PDB entry 5KFH | X-ray diffraction, 1.72 A resolution | chains A and T of the 3 polymer chains in the assembly

# Chain A
Protein: DNA polymerase eta
Organism: Homo sapiens
Notes: EC 2.7.7.7
UniProt: Q9Y253 (POLH_HUMAN); residues 1-432 here = UniProt positions 1-432
Chain sequence (435 residues; each row starts with the number of its first residue; numbers below 1 keep their minus sign (Gly-2 is residue -2)):
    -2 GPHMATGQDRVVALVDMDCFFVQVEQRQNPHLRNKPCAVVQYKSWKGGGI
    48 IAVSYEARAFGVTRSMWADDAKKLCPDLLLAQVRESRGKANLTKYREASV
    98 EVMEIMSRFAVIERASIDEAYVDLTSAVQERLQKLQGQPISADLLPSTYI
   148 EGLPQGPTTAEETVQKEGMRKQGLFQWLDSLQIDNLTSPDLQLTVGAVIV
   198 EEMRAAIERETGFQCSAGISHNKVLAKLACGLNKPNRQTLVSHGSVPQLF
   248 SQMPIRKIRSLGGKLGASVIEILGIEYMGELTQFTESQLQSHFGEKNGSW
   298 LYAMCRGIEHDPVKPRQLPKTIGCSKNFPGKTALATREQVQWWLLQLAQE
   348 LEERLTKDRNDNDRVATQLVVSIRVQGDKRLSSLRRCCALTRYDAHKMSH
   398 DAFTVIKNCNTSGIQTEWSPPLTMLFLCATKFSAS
Not modelled in the structure: 155-159
Construct notes: expression tag (-2 to 0)
Metal / ion sites: Mn2+ site 1: Asp13, Asp115, Glu116 (together with 2'-deoxyadenosine 5'-triphosphate) (shared with 2 residues of chain P); Ca2+: Asp13, Met14, Asp115 (together with 2'-deoxyadenosine 5'-triphosphate); Mn2+ site 2: Asp13, Met14, Asp115 (together with diphosphate) (shared with 1 residue of chain P)
Small-molecule neighbours:
  - : Asp13, Met14, Asp15, Cys16, Asp115
  - diphosphate / 2'-deoxyadenosine 5'-triphosphate: Asp13, Met14, Asp15, Cys16, Phe17, Phe18, Ile48, Ala49, Tyr52, Arg55, Arg61, Ile114, Asp115, Glu116, Lys231
From the paper describing this entry:
  - conformationally variable residues (side-chain flip): Arg61

# Chain T
Molecule: 12-nt DNA strand
Sequence (12 nucleotides; each row starts with the number of its first residue):
     1 CATTATGACGCT
Small-molecule neighbours: diphosphate / 2'-deoxyadenosine 5'-triphosphate: DT3, DT4, DA5

# Chain A / chain T interface
Pairs across the interface - 39 pairs, chain A then chain T:
  Gln38(A) - DT4(T)  hydrogen bond to the base
  Tyr39(A) - DT4(T)  phosphate contact
  Tyr39(A) - DA5(T)  hydrogen bond to the phosphate
  Trp42(A) - DA2(T)  stacking on the base
  Ile47(A) - DT3(T)  base contact
  Arg61(A) - DT3(T)  hydrogen bond to the base
  Ser62(A) - DT3(T)  base contact
  Trp64(A) - DT3(T)  sugar contact
  Lys86(A) - DT6(T)  salt bridge to the phosphate
  Leu89(A) - DA5(T)  phosphate contact
  Leu89(A) - DT6(T)  phosphate contact
  Arg93(A) - DT6(T)  salt bridge to the phosphate
  Arg93(A) - DG7(T)  salt bridge to the phosphate
  Lys293(A) - DG10(T)  salt bridge to the phosphate
  Lys311(A) - DC9(T)  phosphate contact
  Arg313(A) - DA8(T)  salt bridge to the phosphate
  Arg313(A) - DC9(T)  salt bridge to the phosphate
  Pro316(A) - DA8(T)  phosphate contact
  Lys317(A) - DA8(T)  hydrogen bond to the phosphate
  Lys317(A) - DC9(T)  salt bridge to the phosphate
  Thr318(A) - DG7(T)  sugar contact
  Thr318(A) - DA8(T)  hydrogen bond to the phosphate
  Ile319(A) - DG7(T)  phosphate contact
  Gly320(A) - DT6(T)  sugar contact
  Gly320(A) - DG7(T)  hydrogen bond to the phosphate
  Cys321(A) - DT6(T)  phosphate contact
  Ser322(A) - DA5(T)  sugar contact
  Ser322(A) - DT6(T)  hydrogen bond to the phosphate
  Lys323(A) - DA5(T)  salt bridge to the phosphate
  Asn324(A) - DT4(T)  phosphate contact
  Asn324(A) - DA5(T)  hydrogen bond to the phosphate
  Pro326(A) - DC1(T)  phosphate contact
  Pro326(A) - DA2(T)  base contact
  Gly327(A) - DC1(T)  hydrogen bond to the phosphate
  Gly327(A) - DA2(T)  phosphate contact
  Thr329(A) - DA2(T)  base contact
  Arg351(A) - DT6(T)  salt bridge to the phosphate
  Arg351(A) - DG7(T)  salt bridge to the phosphate
  Leu378(A) - DT6(T)  base contact
Other interface residues (no listed pair), chain A (32 interface residues in all): Gly46, Ile48, Ala87, Arg111, Glu347
Other interface residues (no listed pair), chain T (11 interface residues in all): DC11

# Summary
Chain A and chain T form an interface of 32 and 11 residues respectively, with 9 hydrogen bonds, 10 salt
bridges and 1 aromatic stacking contact. Polar pairs include Gln38(A)-DT4(T), Arg61(A)-DT3(T) and
Tyr39(A)-DA5(T). Diphosphate / 2'-deoxyadenosine 5'-triphosphate is bound between chain A and chain T. The
paper reports conformational variability at Arg61(A).
Here chain A is DNA polymerase eta (Homo sapiens) and chain T is a 12-nt DNA strand. Entry 5KFH (Human DNA
polymerase eta-DNA ternary complex: reaction with 10 mM Mn2+ for 90s) was determined by X-ray diffraction,
deposited together with 5KFA, 5KFB, 5KFC, 5KFD, 5KFE, 5KFF and 28 further entries.
